PDB entry 7VVK | electron microscopy, 3.30 A resolution | chains P and R of the 6 polymer chains in the assembly

== Chain P ==
Molecule: Parathyroid hormone
UniProtKB: P01270 (PTHY_HUMAN); residues 1-34 here correspond to UniProt positions 32-65 (UniProt number = residue number + 31)
Chain sequence (34 residues; numbered 1 to 34; the number before each row is that of its first residue):
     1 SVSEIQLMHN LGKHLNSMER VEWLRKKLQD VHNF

== Chain R ==
Molecule: Parathyroid hormone/parathyroid hormone-related peptide receptor
From: Homo sapiens
UniProtKB: Q03431 (PTH1R_HUMAN); numbering as in UniProt (aligned over 27-491)
Chain sequence (473 residues; numbered 19 to 491; the number before each row is that of its first residue):
    19 DYKDDDDKDA DDVMTKEEQI FLLHRAQAQC EKRLKEVLQR PASIMESDKG WTSASTSGKP
    79 RKDKASGKLY PESEEDKEAP TGSRYRGRPC LPEWDHILCW PLGAPGEVVA VPCPDYIYDF
   139 NHKGHAYRRC DRNGSWELVP GHNRTWANYS ECVKFLTNET REREVFDRLG MIYTVGYSVS
   199 LASLTVAVLI LAYFRRLHCT RNYIHMHLFL SFMLRAVSIF VKDAVLYSGA TLDEAERLTE
   259 EELRAIAQAP PPPATAAAGY AGCRVAVTFF LYFLATNYYW ILVEGLYLHS LIFMAFFSEK
   319 KYLWGFTVFG WGLPAVFVAV WVSVRATLAN TGCWDLSSGN KKWIIQVPIL ASIVLNFILF
   379 INIVRVLATK LRETNAGRCD TRQQYRKLLK STLVLMPLFG VHYIVFMATP YTEVSGTLWQ
   439 VQMHYEMLFN SFQGFFVAII YCFCNGEVQA EIKKSWSRWT LALDFKRKAR SGS
Disordered / not traced: 19-30, 50-110, 119-126, 158-162, 175-178, 247-277, 393-397, 479-491
Cystine bridges: Cys-281/Cys-351
Sequence notes: expression tag (19-26)

== Chain P / chain R interface ==
Contacting residue pairs (57):
  Ser-1(P) with Gln-364(R); Leu-368(R); Phe-424(R); Met-425(R), hydrogen bond (backbone-backbone); Thr-427(R), hydrogen bond (side chain-backbone)
  Val-2(P) with Leu-292(R), hydrophobic; Tyr-296(R), hydrophobic; Gln-364(R); Ile-367(R), hydrophobic
  Ser-3(P) with Gln-440(R), hydrogen bond; Met-441(R); Glu-444(R), hydrogen bond; Met-445(R)
  Glu-4(P) with Tyr-195(R), hydrogen bond; Arg-233(R), salt bridge; Ile-237(R); Phe-288(R); Leu-292(R); Met-445(R)
  Ile-5(P) with Leu-292(R), hydrophobic; Ile-363(R), hydrophobic; Gln-364(R)
  Gln-6(P) with Pro-428(R); Tyr-429(R); Thr-430(R); Trp-437(R); Gln-440(R); Met-441(R)
  Leu-7(P) with Phe-184(R), hydrophobic; Leu-187(R), hydrophobic; Trp-437(R), hydrophobic; Met-441(R), hydrophobic; Met-445(R), hydrophobic
  Met-8(P) with Lys-240(R); Tyr-245(R); Phe-288(R), hydrophobic
  His-9(P) with Asp-353(R); Leu-354(R); Ser-355(R); Lys-360(R); Tyr-429(R), hydrogen bond
  Asn-10(P) with Phe-184(R); Trp-437(R), hydrogen bond
  Leu-11(P) with Tyr-245(R)
  Gly-12(P) with Leu-354(R)
  Lys-13(P) with Leu-354(R)
  His-14(P) with Phe-184(R)
  Asn-16(P) with Val-31(R); Leu-354(R)
  Glu-19(P) with Lys-34(R)
  Arg-20(P) with Val-31(R); Met-32(R), hydrogen bond (side chain-backbone)
  Asp-30(P) with His-114(R)
  Val-31(P) with Asp-113(R); His-114(R); Ile-115(R), hydrophobic
  Phe-34(P) with Thr-163(R), hydrogen bond (backbone-backbone)
Interface residues without a listed pair, chain P (22 interface residues in all): Trp-23, His-32
Interface residues without a listed pair, chain R (44 interface residues in all): Gln-37, Ile-38, Leu-41, Glu-180, Arg-181, Val-285, Leu-289, Val-432

== Overview ==
22 residues of chain P face 44 of chain R across their interface; the contacts include 9 hydrogen bonds and 1
salt bridge. Polar contacts include Glu-4(P)/Arg-233(R), Ser-1(P)/Thr-427(R) and Ser-3(P)/Gln-440(R).
Chain P is Parathyroid hormone and chain R is Parathyroid hormone/parathyroid hormone-related peptide receptor
(Homo sapiens); the structure, PTH-bound human PTH1R in complex with Gs (class1), was determined by electron
microscopy (same publication as 7VVJ, 7VVL, 7VVM, 7VVN and 7VVO).
